Entry 4K99 (X-ray diffraction, 1.95 A resolution); this record covers chains A and D of the 3 polymer chains in the assembly.

# Chain A
Name: Cyclic GMP-AMP synthase
From: Mus musculus
Notes: EC 2.7.7.-; fragment: c-terminal domain
Reference sequence: Q8C6L5 (CGAS_MOUSE); residues 147-507 here = UniProt positions 147-507
Sequence (362 residues; numbered 146 to 507; the number before each row is that of its first residue):
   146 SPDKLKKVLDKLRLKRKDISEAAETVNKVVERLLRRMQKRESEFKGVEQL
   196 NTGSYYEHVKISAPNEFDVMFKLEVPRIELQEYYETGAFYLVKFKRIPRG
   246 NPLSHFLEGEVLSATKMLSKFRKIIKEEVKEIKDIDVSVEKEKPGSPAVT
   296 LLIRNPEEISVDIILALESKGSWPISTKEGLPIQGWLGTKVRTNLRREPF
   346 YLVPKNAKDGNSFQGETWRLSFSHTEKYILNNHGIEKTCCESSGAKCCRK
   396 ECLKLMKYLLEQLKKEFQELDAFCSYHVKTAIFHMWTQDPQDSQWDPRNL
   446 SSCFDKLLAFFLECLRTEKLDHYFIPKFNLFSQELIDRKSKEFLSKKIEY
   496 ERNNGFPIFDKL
Unresolved in the structure: 146-148, 241-244, 507
Construct notes: expression tag (146)
Bound ions: Mg2+ site 1: Glu211, Asp213 (together with 3'-deoxy-guanosine-5'-triphosphate); Mg2+ site 2: Glu211, Asp213, Asp307 (together with 3'-deoxy-guanosine-5'-triphosphate); Zn2+: His378, Cys384, Cys385, Cys392
Ligand contacts: 3'-deoxy-guanosine 5'-monophosphate / 3'-deoxy-guanosine-5'-triphosphate: Thr197, Gly198, Ser199, Glu202, Lys205, Glu211, Asp213, Met215, Ser291, Pro292, Ala293, Asp307, Ile309, Val348, Lys350, Arg364, Leu365, Ser366, Ser368, Lys402, Cys419, Ser420, Tyr421, His467
UniProt features mapped onto this chain:
  - region: Lys372 to Lys395 (DNA-binding)
  - motif: Leu154 to Leu159 (Nuclear export signal), Asp281 to Ser291 (Nuclear localization signal)
  - binding site (GTP): Thr197, Asp307, Arg364 to Glu371
  - binding site (ATP): Ser199, Glu371, Lys402, Ser420 to Lys424
  - binding site (Mg(2+)): Glu211, Asp213, Asp307
  - binding site (2',3'-cGAMP): Asp213, Gly290, Asp307, Lys350, Arg364 to Ser366
  - binding site (Zn(2+)): His378, Cys384, Cys385, Cys392
  - site: Arg241 (Arginine-anchor), Asp307, Ile308 (Cleavage)
  - modified residue: Lys156 (N6-lactoyllysine), Glu176 (PolyADP-ribosyl glutamic acid), Ser199 (Phosphoserine), Tyr201 (Phosphotyrosine), Glu272 (5-glutamyl polyglutamate), Ser291 (Phosphoserine), Glu302 (5-glutamyl glutamate), Lys372 (N6-acetyllysine), Lys382 (N6-acetyllysine), Lys402 (N6-acetyllysine), Ser420 (Phosphoserine), Lys491 (N6-methyllysine)
  - lipidation (S-palmitoyl cysteine): Cys392, Cys393, Cys459
  - cross-link (Glycyl lysine isopeptide (Lys-Gly)): Lys217 (interchain with G-Cter in SUMO), Lys271 (interchain with G-Cter in ubiquitin), Lys335 (interchain with G-Cter in SUMO), Lys372 (interchain with G-Cter in SUMO), Lys382 (interchain with G-Cter in SUMO), Lys399 (interchain with G-Cter in ubiquitin), Lys402 (interchain with G-Cter in ubiquitin), Lys409 (interchain with G-Cter in ubiquitin), Lys410 (interchain with G-Cter in ubiquitin), Lys464 (interchain with G-Cter in SUMO)
  - mutagenesis: Lys156 (K156Q: Mimics lactylation; knockin mice show higher mortality following HSV-1 infection), Asn172 (N172K: Induces alteration of the DNA-binding surface and leads to decreased synthesis of cyclic GMP-AMP (cGAMP); when associated with L-180), Glu176 (E176A: Abolished poly-ADP-ribosylation by PARP1, stimulating interferon production in knockin mice), Arg180 (R180L: Induces alteration of the DNA-binding surface and leads to decreased synthesis of cyclic GMP-AMP (cGAMP); when associated with K-182), Gly198 (G198A: Abolishes stimulation of interferon production; when associated with A-199), Ser199 (S199A: Abolishes stimulation of interferon production; when associated with A-199), Tyr201 (Y201E: Phosphomimetic mutant; reduced translocation to the nucleus following treatment with etoposide), Glu211 to Asp213 (Abolished nucleotidyltransferase activity. Does not affect nuclear localization and tethering to chromatin), Glu211 (E211A: Abolishes ability to promote type-I interferon production), Asp213 (D213A: Abolishes ability to promote type-I interferon production), Lys217 (K217R: Reduced sumoylation), Arg222 (R222E: Impaired tethering to chromatin, leading to constitutive activation in the absence of DNA), 31 further mutagenesis entries in UniProt
From the paper describing this entry:
  - mutagenesis - R158A/R161A/K395A, S165A/N172A/K372A, N196A/Y200A/K372A, E211A: abolished catalytic activity
  - mutagenesis - R158A/R161A/K395A, S165A/N172A/K372A, N196A/Y200A/K372A, G198P, E211A, D213A, D307A, E371A/K424A, K402A/S420A: abolished signaling
  - mutagenesis - R161A, S199A: unchanged catalytic activity
  - mutagenesis - R161A: unchanged signaling
  - mutagenesis - S165A/N172A/Y200A, G198A, G198A/S199A, S199A, R364A/Y421A, R364A, E371A, K402A, S420A, Y421A, K424A: decreased signaling
  - mutagenesis - S199A: decreased catalytic activity

# Chain D
Molecule: DNA-f
Sequence (17 nucleotides; numbered 1 to 17; the number before each row is that of its first residue):
     1 AAATTGCCGAAGACGAA
Unresolved in the structure: 16-17

# Chain A / chain D interface
Pairs across the interface (14; chain A residue first):
  Arg158(A) with DG12(D), salt bridge to the phosphate
  Leu159(A) with DG12(D), sugar contact
  Lys160(A) with DA13(D), phosphate contact
  Arg161(A) with DG12(D), hydrogen bond to the base; DA13(D), hydrogen bond to the phosphate
  Arg180(A) with DA3(D), salt bridge to the phosphate
  Lys184(A) with DA3(D), salt bridge to the phosphate
  His203(A) with DA10(D), phosphate contact; DA11(D), phosphate contact
  Asn376(A) with DA10(D), sugar contact
  Cys385(A) with DA10(D), phosphate contact
  Glu386(A) with DA10(D), phosphate contact
  Lys395(A) with DA10(D), phosphate contact; DA11(D), salt bridge to the phosphate
Interface residues without a listed pair, chain A (13 interface residues in all): Ser387, Lys399
Interface residues without a listed pair, chain D (6 interface residues in all): DT4

# In short
Chain A and chain D form an interface of 13 and 6 residues respectively; the contacts include 2 hydrogen bonds
and 4 salt bridges. Polar contacts include Arg161(A)-DG12(D), Arg161(A)-DA13(D) and Arg158(A)-DG12(D). From
the paper: S165A/N172A/Y200A, G198A and G198A/S199A of chain A, among others, reduce signaling;
R158A/R161A/K395A, S165A/N172A/K372A and N196A/Y200A/K372A of chain A, among others, abolish signaling; 21
substitutions were tested in all.
Here chain A is Cyclic GMP-AMP synthase (Mus musculus) and chain D is DNA-f. Entry 4K99 (Structure of Ternary
Complex of cGAS with dsDNA and Bound 5 -pppdG(2 ,5 )pdG) was determined by X-ray diffraction, deposited
together with 4K96, 4K97, 4K98, 4K9A and 4K9B.
